Entry 8ITF (electron microscopy, 3.46 A resolution); this record covers chains B and C of the 6 polymer chains in the assembly.

[Chain B]
Molecule: Guanine nucleotide-binding protein G(I)/G(S)/G(T) subunit beta-1
Source organism: Homo sapiens
UniProtKB: P62873 (GBB1_HUMAN); numbering as in UniProt (aligned over 2-340)
Sequence (377 residues; each row starts with the number of its first residue; numbers below 1 keep their minus sign (Met-10 is residue -10)):
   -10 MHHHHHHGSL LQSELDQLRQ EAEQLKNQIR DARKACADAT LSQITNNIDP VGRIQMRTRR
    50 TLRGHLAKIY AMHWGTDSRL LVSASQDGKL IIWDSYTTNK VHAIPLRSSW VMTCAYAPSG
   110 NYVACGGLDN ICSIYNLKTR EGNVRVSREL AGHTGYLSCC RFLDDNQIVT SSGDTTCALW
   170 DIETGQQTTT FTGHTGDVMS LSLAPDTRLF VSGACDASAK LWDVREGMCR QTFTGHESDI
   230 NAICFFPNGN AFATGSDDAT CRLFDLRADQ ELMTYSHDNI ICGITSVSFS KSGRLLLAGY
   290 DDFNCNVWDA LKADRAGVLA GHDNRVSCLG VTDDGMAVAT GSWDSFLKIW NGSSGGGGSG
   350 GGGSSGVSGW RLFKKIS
Not modelled in the structure: -10 to 2, 224, 341-366
Construct notes: initiating methionine (-10); expression tag (-9 to 1, 341-366)
Curated features (UniProtKB/Swiss-Prot):
  - modified residue: Ser2 (N-acetylserine), His266 (Phosphohistidine)
  - natural variant: Leu30 (L30F: In MRD42; uncertain significance), Arg52 (R52G: In MRD42), Gly64 (G64V: In MRD42), Asp76 (D76E: In MRD42; D76G: In MRD42), Gly77 (G77S: In MRD42), Lys78 (K78R: In MRD42), Ile80 (I80N: In MRD42; I80T: In MRD42), His91 (H91R: In MRD42; uncertain significance), Ala92 (A92T: In MRD42), Pro94 (P94S: In MRD42), Leu95 (L95P: In MRD42), Arg96 (R96L: In MRD42), 5 further natural variant entries in UniProt

[Chain C]
Molecule: Guanine nucleotide-binding protein G(I)/G(S)/G(O) subunit gamma-2
Source organism: Homo sapiens
UniProtKB: P59768 (GBG2_HUMAN); residue numbers follow UniProt; this construct covers 5-62
Sequence (58 residues; numbered 5 to 62; the number before each row is that of its first residue):
     5 NTASIAQARK LVEQLKMEAN IDRIKVSKAA ADLMAYCEAH AKEDPLLTPV PASENPFR
Not modelled in the structure: 5-7

[Interface between chain B and chain C]
Pairs across the interface - 42 pairs, chain B then chain C:
  Ile18(B) with Ala23(C), hydrophobic
  Ala21(B) with Arg27(C)
  Cys25(B) with Lys29(C); Val30(C)
  Ala26(B) with Val30(C), hydrophobic
  Asp27(B) with Lys29(C)
  Ala28(B) with Val30(C); Ser31(C)
  Leu30(B) with Ala34(C), hydrophobic
  Ile33(B) with Met38(C), hydrophobic
  Thr34(B) with Met38(C)
  Val40(B) with Leu51(C), hydrophobic
  Met45(B) with Leu50(C), hydrophobic
  Arg48(B) with Asn59(C); Phe61(C), hydrogen bond (side chain-backbone)
  Arg49(B) with Pro60(C); Phe61(C); Arg62(C), hydrogen bond (side chain-backbone)
  Ser84(B) with Phe61(C)
  Tyr85(B) with Pro60(C); Phe61(C), hydrophobic
  Gln220(B) with Ile25(C)
  Phe235(B) with Leu37(C), hydrophobic
  Pro236(B) with Tyr40(C)
  Asn237(B) with Tyr40(C)
  Arg256(B) with Arg27(C); Ile28(C)
  Gln259(B) with Val30(C)
  Leu261(B) with Val30(C), hydrophobic
  Ser281(B) with His44(C); Asp48(C); Leu51(C)
  Gly282(B) with Cys41(C)
  Arg283(B) with Cys41(C); Leu51(C)
  Leu284(B) with Leu51(C), hydrophobic
  Gly324(B) with Pro49(C); Leu50(C)
  Met325(B) with Pro60(C)
  Ala326(B) with Phe61(C), hydrophobic
  Asn340(B) with Asn59(C), hydrogen bond; Phe61(C)
Other interface residues (no listed pair), chain B (41 interface residues in all): Leu7, Ala11, Arg22, Ile37, Arg219, Ala257, Asp258, Leu300, Asp323, Val327, Ile338
Other interface residues (no listed pair), chain C (27 interface residues in all): Ala12, Val16, Leu19, Glu22, Asp26, Asp36

[Summary]
41 residues of chain B face 27 of chain C across their interface, with 3 hydrogen bonds. Polar pairs include
Arg48(B)-Phe61(C), Arg49(B)-Arg62(C) and Asn340(B)-Asn59(C).
Here chain B is Guanine nucleotide-binding protein G(I)/G(S)/G(T) subunit beta-1 and chain C is Guanine
nucleotide-binding protein G(I)/G(S)/G(O) subunit gamma-2, both from Homo sapiens. Entry 8ITF (Cryo-EM
structure of the DMCHA-bound mTAAR9-Gs complex) was determined by electron microscopy (same publication as
8IW1, 8IW4, 8IW7 and 8IW9).
